PDB entry 3AZL | X-ray diffraction, 2.70 A resolution | chains D and J of the 10 polymer chains in the assembly

Chain D:
Name: Histone H2B type 1-J
Organism: Homo sapiens
Reference sequence: P06899 (H2B1J_HUMAN); residues 0-125 here correspond to UniProt positions 1-126 (UniProt number = residue number + 1)
Amino-acid sequence (129 residues; row label = number of the first residue in the row; numbers below 1 keep their minus sign (Gly-3 is residue -3)):
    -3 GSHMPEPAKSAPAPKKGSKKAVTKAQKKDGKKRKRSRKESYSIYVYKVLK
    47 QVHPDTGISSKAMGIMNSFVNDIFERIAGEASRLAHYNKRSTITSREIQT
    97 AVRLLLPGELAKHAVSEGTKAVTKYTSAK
Not modelled in the structure: -3 to 30, 125
Sequence notes: expression tag (-3 to -1)
Curated features (UniProtKB/Swiss-Prot):
  - modified residue: Pro1 (N-acetylproline), Glu2 (ADP-ribosyl glutamic acid), Lys5 (N6-(2-hydroxyisobutyryl)lysine), Ser6 (ADP-ribosylserine), Lys11 (N6-(beta-hydroxybutyryl)lysine), Lys12 (N6-(2-hydroxyisobutyryl)lysine), Ser14 (Phosphoserine), Lys15 (N6-acetyllysine), Lys16 (N6-(beta-hydroxybutyryl)lysine), Lys20 (N6-(2-hydroxyisobutyryl)lysine), Lys23 (N6-(2-hydroxyisobutyryl)lysine), Lys24 (N6-(2-hydroxyisobutyryl)lysine), Lys34 (N6-(2-hydroxyisobutyryl)lysine), Glu35 (PolyADP-ribosyl glutamic acid), Ser36 (Phosphoserine), Lys43 (N6-(2-hydroxyisobutyryl)lysine), Lys46 (N6-(2-hydroxyisobutyryl)lysine), Lys57 (N6,N6-dimethyllysine), Arg79 (Dimethylated arginine), Lys85 (N6,N6,N6-trimethyllysine) and 6 more in UniProt
  - glycosylation: Ser112 (O-linked (GlcNAc) serine)
  - cross-link (Glycyl lysine isopeptide (Lys-Gly)): Lys5 (interchain with G-Cter in SUMO2), Lys20 (interchain with G-Cter in SUMO2), Lys34 (interchain with G-Cter in ubiquitin), Lys120 (interchain with G-Cter in ubiquitin)

Chain J:
Molecule: 146-nt DNA strand
Sequence (146 nucleotides; each row starts with the number of its first residue):
   147 ATCAATATCCACCTGCAGATTCTACCAAAAGTGTATTTGGAAACTGCTCC
   197 ATCAAAAGGCATGTTCAGCTGAATTCAGCTGAACATGCCTTTTGATGGAG
   247 CAGTTTCCAAATACACTTTTGGTAGAATCTGCAGGTGGATATTGAT
Not modelled in the structure: 147
Bound ions: Mn2+ site 1: DG185, DG186; Mn2+ site 2 near DG217 (its only coordinating residue here); Mn2+ site 3 near DG267 (its only coordinating residue here); Mn2+ site 4 near DG280 (its only coordinating residue here)

Chain D / chain J interface:
Pairs across the interface (9):
  Arg31(D) with DG271(J), salt bridge to the phosphate
  Arg33(D) with DT269(J), phosphate contact; DA270(J), phosphate contact
  Lys34(D) with DT269(J), sugar contact; DA270(J), hydrogen bond to the phosphate
  Glu35(D) with DT269(J), phosphate contact
  Ser36(D) with DT269(J), hydrogen bond to the phosphate
  Ile39(D) with DT269(J), base contact
  Tyr40(D) with DG268(J), hydrogen bond to the phosphate
Also at the interface, not in a pair above, chain D (8 interface residues in all): Lys43
Also at the interface, not in a pair above, chain J (6 interface residues in all): DT194, DG267

Summary:
8 residues of chain D face 6 of chain J across their interface; the contacts include 3 hydrogen bonds and 1
salt bridge. Polar contacts include Lys34(D)-DA270(J), Ser36(D)-DT269(J) and Tyr40(D)-DG268(J). The Mn2+ site
1 is built by DG185(J) and DG186(J).
Chain D is Histone H2B type 1-J (Homo sapiens) and chain J is a 146-nt DNA strand; the structure, Crystal
Structure of Human Nucleosome Core Particle Containing H4K77Q mutation, was determined by X-ray diffraction
(same publication as 3AYW, 3AZE, 3AZF, 3AZG, 3AZH, 3AZJ and 3 further entries).
